PDB entry 1HJ9 | X-ray diffraction, 0.95 A resolution | chain A

# Chain A
Molecule: Beta-trypsin
Organism: Bos taurus
Notes: EC 3.4.21.4
Reference sequence: P00760 (TRY1_BOVIN); the construct lacks a stretch of the UniProt sequence and is renumbered around it, so the offset changes along the chain: 16-34 = UniProt 21-39; 37-67 = UniProt 40-70; 69-125 = UniProt 71-127; 127-130 = UniProt 128-131; 6 more segments
Sequence (223 residues; each row starts with the number of its first residue; note: 10 numbers in that range are skipped by the numbering (no residue carries them; nothing is unmodelled there)):
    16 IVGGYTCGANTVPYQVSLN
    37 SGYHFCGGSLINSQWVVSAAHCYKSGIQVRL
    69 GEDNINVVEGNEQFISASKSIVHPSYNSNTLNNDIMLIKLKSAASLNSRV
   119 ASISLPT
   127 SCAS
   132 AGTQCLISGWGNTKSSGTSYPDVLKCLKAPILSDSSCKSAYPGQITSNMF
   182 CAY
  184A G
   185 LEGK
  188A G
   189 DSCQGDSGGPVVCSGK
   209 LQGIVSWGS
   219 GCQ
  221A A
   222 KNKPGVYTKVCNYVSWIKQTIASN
Disulfides: Cys-22/Cys-157, Cys-42/Cys-58, Cys-128/Cys-232, Cys-136/Cys-201, Cys-168/Cys-182, Cys-191/Cys-220
Ion coordination: Ca2+: Glu-70, Asn-72, Val-75, Glu-80
Residues lining bound ligands: aniline (ANL): Asp-189, Ser-190, Cys-191, Gln-192, Ser-195, Val-213, Ser-214, Trp-215, Gly-216, Gly-219, Cys-220, Gly-226

# Overview
Ligands of chain A: aniline. Glu-70, Asn-72, Val-75 and Glu-80 form the Ca2+ site.
Chain A is Beta-trypsin (Bos taurus); the structure, Atomic resolution structures of trypsin provide insight
into structural radiation damage, was determined by X-ray diffraction together with 1HJ8 from the same study.
